Entry 3Q3I (X-ray diffraction, 2.45 A resolution); this record covers chain A.

# Chain A
Protein: HMW1C-like glycosyltransferase
Organism: Actinobacillus pleuropneumoniae serovar 1
UniProtKB: E0EAD4 (E0EAD4_ACTPL); numbering as in UniProt (aligned over 1-620)
Sequence (631 residues; row label = number of the first residue in the row; numbers below 1 keep their minus sign (Met-10 is residue -10)):
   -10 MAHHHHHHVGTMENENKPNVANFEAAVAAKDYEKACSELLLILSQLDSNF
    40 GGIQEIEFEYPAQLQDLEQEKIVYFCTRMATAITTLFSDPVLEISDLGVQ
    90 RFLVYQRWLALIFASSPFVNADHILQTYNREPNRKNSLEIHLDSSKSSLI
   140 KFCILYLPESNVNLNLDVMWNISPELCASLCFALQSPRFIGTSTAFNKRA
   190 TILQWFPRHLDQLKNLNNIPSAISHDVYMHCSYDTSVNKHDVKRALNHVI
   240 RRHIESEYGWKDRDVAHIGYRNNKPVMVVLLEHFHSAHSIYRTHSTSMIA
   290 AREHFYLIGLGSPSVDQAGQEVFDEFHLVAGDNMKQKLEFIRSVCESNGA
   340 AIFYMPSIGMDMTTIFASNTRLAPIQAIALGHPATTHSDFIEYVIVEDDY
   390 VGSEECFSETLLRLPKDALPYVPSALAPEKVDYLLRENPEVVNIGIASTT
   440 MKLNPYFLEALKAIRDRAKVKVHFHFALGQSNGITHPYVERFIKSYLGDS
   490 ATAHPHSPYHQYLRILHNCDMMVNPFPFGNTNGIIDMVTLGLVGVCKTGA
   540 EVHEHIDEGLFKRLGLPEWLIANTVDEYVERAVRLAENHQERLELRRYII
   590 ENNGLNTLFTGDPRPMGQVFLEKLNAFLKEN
Unresolved in the structure: -10 to -1, 620
Sequence notes: expression tag (-10 to 0)
Reported in the primary citation:
  - mutagenesis - D215A, H277D, K441A, N521A, D525A: abolished catalytic activity
  - mutagenesis - F39A, H219A, H272A, H277A (5% of wild type), Y498A (9% of wild type): decreased catalytic activity
  - mutagenesis - T438A: unchanged catalytic activity

# Overview
From the paper: D215A, H277D and K441A, among others, abolish catalytic activity; F39A, H219A and H272A, among
others, reduce catalytic activity; 11 substitutions were tested in all.
Chain A is HMW1C-like glycosyltransferase (Actinobacillus pleuropneumoniae serovar 1); the structure, Crystal
structure of the Actinobacillus pleuropneumoniae HMW1C glycosyltransferase in the presence of peptide N1131,
was determined by X-ray diffraction (same publication as 3Q3E and 3Q3H).
